PDB entry 3S29 | X-ray diffraction, 2.85 A resolution | chains A and B of the 4 polymer chains in the assembly

Chain A (and B):
Name: Sucrose synthase 1
From: Arabidopsis thaliana
Notes: EC 2.4.1.13; chain B of this document is another copy of the same molecule, construct and numbering; everything in this record applies to it too
UniProt: P49040 (SUS1_ARATH); numbering as in UniProt (aligned over 1-808)
Amino-acid sequence (816 residues; numbered 1 to 816; the number before each row is that of its first residue):
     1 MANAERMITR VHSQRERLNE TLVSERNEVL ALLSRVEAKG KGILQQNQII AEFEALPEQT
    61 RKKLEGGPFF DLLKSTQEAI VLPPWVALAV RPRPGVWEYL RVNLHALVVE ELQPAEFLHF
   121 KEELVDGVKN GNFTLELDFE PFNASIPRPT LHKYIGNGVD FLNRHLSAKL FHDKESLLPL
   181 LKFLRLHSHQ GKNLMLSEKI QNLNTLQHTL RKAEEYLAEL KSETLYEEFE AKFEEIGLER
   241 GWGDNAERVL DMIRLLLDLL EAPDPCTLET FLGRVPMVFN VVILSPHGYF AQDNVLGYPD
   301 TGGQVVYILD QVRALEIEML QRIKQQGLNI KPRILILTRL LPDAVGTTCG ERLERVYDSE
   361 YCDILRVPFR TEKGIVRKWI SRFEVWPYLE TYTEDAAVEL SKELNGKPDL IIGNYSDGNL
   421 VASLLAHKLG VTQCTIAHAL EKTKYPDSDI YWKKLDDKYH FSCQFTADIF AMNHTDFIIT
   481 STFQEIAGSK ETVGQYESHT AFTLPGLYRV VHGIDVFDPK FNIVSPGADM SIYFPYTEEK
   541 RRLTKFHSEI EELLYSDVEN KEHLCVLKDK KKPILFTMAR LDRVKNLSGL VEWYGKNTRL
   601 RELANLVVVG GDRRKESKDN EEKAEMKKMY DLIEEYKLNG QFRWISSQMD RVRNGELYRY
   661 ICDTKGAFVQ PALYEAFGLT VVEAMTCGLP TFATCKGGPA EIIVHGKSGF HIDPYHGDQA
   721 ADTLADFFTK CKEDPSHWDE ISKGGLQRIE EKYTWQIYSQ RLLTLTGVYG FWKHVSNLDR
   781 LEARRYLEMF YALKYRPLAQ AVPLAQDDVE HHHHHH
Unresolved in the structure: 1-26, 808-816 (chain B: 1-14, 129-130, 808-816)
Differences from the reference sequence: expression tag (809-816)
Metal / ion sites: K+: L184, R185, H187, L194, L196
Residues lining bound ligands:
  - beta-D-fructofuranose (FRU): H287, D300, T301, G302, G303, Q304, V305, R382, Y415, H438, A439, E441, K444, R580
  - malonic acid (MLA): F710, T723, D726, F727, K730, H737
  - UDP (uridine-5'-diphosphate): L296, G297, G302, G303, Q304, V306, Y533, M578, A579, R580, K585, V609, S647, Q648, N654, Y658, E675, G678, L679, T680, E683

Chain A / chain B interface:
Residue-residue contacts (46; chain A residue first):
  R93(A) with R211(B)
  P147(A) with F171(B), hydrophobic; H172(B)
  R148(A) with H172(B); E261(B)
  P149(A) with E261(B)
  T150(A) with E261(B), hydrogen bond (backbone-side chain)
  L151(A) with L257(B); E261(B), hydrogen bond (backbone-side chain)
  K153(A) with D258(B), salt bridge
  Y154(A) with D258(B), hydrogen bond; E261(B); A262(B)
  F161(A) with H172(B); A262(B), hydrophobic
  R164(A) with D258(B), salt bridge; A262(B), hydrogen bond (side chain-backbone); D264(B), salt bridge
  H165(A) with F171(B)
  A168(A) with A168(B), hydrophobic
  F171(A) with P147(B), hydrophobic; F161(B), hydrophobic; H165(B)
  H172(A) with P147(B); R148(B); F161(B)
  Q207(A) with T150(B)
  R211(A) with R93(B); T150(B), hydrogen bond (side chain-backbone); L151(B); H152(B)
  L257(A) with L151(B)
  D258(A) with K153(B), salt bridge; Y154(B), hydrogen bond
  E261(A) with R148(B); P149(B); T150(B), hydrogen bond (side chain-backbone); L151(B), hydrogen bond (side chain-backbone); Y154(B); F161(B)
  A262(A) with Y154(B); F161(B), hydrophobic; R164(B), hydrogen bond (backbone-side chain)
  D264(A) with R164(B), salt bridge
  P265(A) with D264(B); P265(B)
Interface residues without a listed pair, chain A (24 interface residues in all): P263, C266
Interface residues without a listed pair, chain B (25 interface residues in all): Q207, P263, C266

In short:
24 residues of chain A face 25 of chain B across their interface, with 9 hydrogen bonds and 5 salt bridges.
Polar contacts include K153(A)-D258(B), R164(A)-D258(B) and R164(A)-D264(B). Ligands of chain A: UDP,
beta-D-fructofuranose and malonic acid. L184(A), R185(A), H187(A), L194(A) and L196(A) coordinate K+.
Chain A and chain B are both Sucrose synthase 1 (Arabidopsis thaliana); the structure, The crystal structure
of sucrose synthase-1 from Arabidopsis thaliana and its functional implications, was determined by X-ray
diffraction, deposited together with 3S27 and 3S28.
